Entry 5K5Q (X-ray diffraction, 2.65 A resolution); this record covers chains C and P of the 8 polymer chains in the assembly.

# Chain C
Protein: AspA
From: Sulfolobus sp. NOB8H2
UniProt: O93706 (O93706_9CREN); residues 2-93 here = UniProt positions 2-93
Chain sequence (92 residues; each row starts with the number of its first residue):
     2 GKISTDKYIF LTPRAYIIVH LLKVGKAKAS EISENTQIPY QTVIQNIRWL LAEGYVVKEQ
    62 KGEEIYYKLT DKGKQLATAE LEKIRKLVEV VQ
Not modelled in the structure: 93

# Chain P
Molecule: 32-nt DNA strand
Sequence (32 nucleotides; row label = number of the first residue in the row):
     7 AAATTGCTCT ATGTTAATCG CAGAGCATAT TT

# Interface between chain C and chain P
Residue-residue contacts (15; chain C residue first):
  Gly2(C) with DA30(P), base contact; DG31(P), base contact; DC32(P), base contact
  Lys3(C) with DG29(P), sugar contact; DA30(P), base contact
  Ile4(C) with DA30(P), phosphate contact
  Ser5(C) with DG29(P), hydrogen bond to the phosphate; DA30(P), hydrogen bond to the phosphate
  Thr6(C) with DA30(P), hydrogen bond to the phosphate
  Lys29(C) with DT21(P), salt bridge to the phosphate
  Ser31(C) with DT21(P), phosphate contact
  Tyr41(C) with DA22(P), hydrogen bond to the phosphate
  Gln42(C) with DA23(P), base contact; DT24(P), base contact
  Arg49(C) with DA23(P), salt bridge to the phosphate
Also at the interface, not in a pair above, chain C (12 interface residues in all): Ile45, Ile66
Also at the interface, not in a pair above, chain P (9 interface residues in all): DC25

# Overview
12 residues of chain C and 9 residues of chain P are in contact; the contacts include 4 hydrogen bonds and 2
salt bridges. Polar pairs include Ser5(C)-DG29(P), Ser5(C)-DA30(P) and Thr6(C)-DA30(P).
Here chain C is AspA (Sulfolobus sp. NOB8H2) and chain P is a 32-nt DNA strand. Entry 5K5Q (Structure of
AspA-DNA complex: novel centromere bindng protein-centromere complex) was determined by X-ray diffraction.
